PDB entry 8QK3 | electron microscopy, 3.20 A resolution | chains A and E of the 5 polymer chains in the assembly

== Chain A ==
Molecule: Fiber protein
Organism: Human adenovirus 11
UniProt: P35774 (SPIKE_ADE1P); numbering as in UniProt (aligned over 1-325)
Amino-acid sequence (325 residues; each row starts with the number of its first residue):
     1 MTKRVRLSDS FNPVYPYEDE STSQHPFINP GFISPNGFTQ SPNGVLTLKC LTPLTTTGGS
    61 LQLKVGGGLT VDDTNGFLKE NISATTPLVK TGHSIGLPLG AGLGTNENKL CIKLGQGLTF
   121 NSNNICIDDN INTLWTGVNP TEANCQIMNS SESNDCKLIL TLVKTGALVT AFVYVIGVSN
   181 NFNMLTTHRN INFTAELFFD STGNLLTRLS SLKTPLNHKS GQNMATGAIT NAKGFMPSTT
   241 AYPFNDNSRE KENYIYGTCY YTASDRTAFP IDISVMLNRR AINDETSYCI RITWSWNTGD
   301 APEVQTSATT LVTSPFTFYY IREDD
Unresolved in the structure: 1-128

== Chain E ==
Molecule: Membrane cofactor protein
Organism: Homo sapiens
UniProt: P15529 (MCP_HUMAN); residues -33 to 358 here correspond to UniProt positions 1-392 (UniProt number = residue number + 34)
Amino-acid sequence (392 residues; each row starts with the number of its first residue; numbers below 1 keep their minus sign (Met-33 is residue -33)):
   -33 MEPPGRRECP FPSWRFPGLL LAAMVLLLYS FSDACEEPPT FEAMELIGKP KPYYEIGERV
    27 DYKCKKGYFY IPPLATHTIC DRNHTWLPVS DDACYRETCP YIRDPLNGQA VPANGTYEFG
    87 YQMHFICNEG YYLIGEEILY CELKGSVAIW SGKPPICEKV LCTPPPKIKN GKHTFSEVEV
   147 FEYLDAVTYS CDPAPGPDPF SLIGESTIYC GDNSVWSRAA PECKVVKCRF PVVENGKQIS
   207 GFGKKFYYKA TVMFECDKGF YLDGSDTIVC DSNSTWDPPV PKCLKVLPPS STKPPALSHS
   267 VSTSSTTKSP ASSASGPRPT YKPPVSNYPG YPKPEEGILD SLDVWVIAVI VIAIVVGVAV
   327 ICVVPYRYLQ RRKKKGTYLT DETHREVKFT SL
Unresolved in the structure: -33 to 0, 127-358
UniProt features mapped onto this chain:
  - glycosylation: Asn49 (N-linked (GlcNAc...) asparagine), Asn80 (N-linked (GlcNAc...) asparagine), Thr129 (O-linked (GalNAc...) threonine), Asn239 (N-linked (GlcNAc...) asparagine), Ser256 (O-linked (GalNAc...) serine), Ser257 (O-linked (GalNAc...) serine), Thr258 (O-linked (GalNAc...) threonine), Ser264 (O-linked (GalNAc...) serine), Ser266 (O-linked (GalNAc...) serine), Ser268 (O-linked (GalNAc...) serine), Thr269 (O-linked (GalNAc...) threonine), Ser270 (O-linked (GalNAc...) serine), Ser271 (O-linked (GalNAc...) serine), Thr272 (O-linked (GalNAc...) threonine), Thr273 (O-linked (GalNAc...) threonine), Ser275 (O-linked (GalNAc...) serine), Ser278 (O-linked (GalNAc...) serine), Ser279 (O-linked (GalNAc...) serine), Ser281 (O-linked (GalNAc...) serine), Thr286 (O-linked (GalNAc...) threonine) and 1 more in UniProt
Disulfide bonds: Cys1-Cys46, Cys30-Cys60, Cys93-Cys123

== Chain A / chain E interface ==
Pairs across the interface (8; chain A residue first):
  Ser264(A) - Pro66(E)
  Arg266(A) - Val113(E)
  Gln305(A) - Arg69(E)  hydrogen bond (backbone-side chain)
  Thr306(A) - Arg69(E)  hydrogen bond (backbone-backbone)
  Thr306(A) - Asp70(E)
  Thr306(A) - Pro71(E)
  Ser307(A) - Arg69(E)
  Ala308(A) - Arg69(E)  hydrogen bond (backbone-side chain)
Interface residues without a listed pair, chain A (7 interface residues in all): Thr309
Interface residues without a listed pair, chain E (7 interface residues in all): Ile68, Pro120

== Overview ==
The chain A/chain E interface involves 7 residues from each chain; the contacts include 3 hydrogen bonds.
Polar contacts include Gln305(A)-Arg69(E), Ala308(A)-Arg69(E) and Thr306(A)-Arg69(E).
Here chain A is Fiber protein (Human adenovirus 11) and chain E is Membrane cofactor protein (Homo sapiens).
Entry 8QK3 (Human Adenovirus type 11 fiber knob in complex with its cell receptors, Desmoglein-2 and CD46) was
determined by electron microscopy together with 8QJX and 8QJY from the same study.
